PDB entry 6PEF | X-ray diffraction, 2.00 A resolution | chains A and C of the 3 polymer chains in the assembly

Chain A:
Molecule: antibody DF2F-a.01 heavy chain
From: Macaca mulatta
Notes: antibody fragment or engineered binder
Sequence (226 residues; row label = number of the first residue in the row):
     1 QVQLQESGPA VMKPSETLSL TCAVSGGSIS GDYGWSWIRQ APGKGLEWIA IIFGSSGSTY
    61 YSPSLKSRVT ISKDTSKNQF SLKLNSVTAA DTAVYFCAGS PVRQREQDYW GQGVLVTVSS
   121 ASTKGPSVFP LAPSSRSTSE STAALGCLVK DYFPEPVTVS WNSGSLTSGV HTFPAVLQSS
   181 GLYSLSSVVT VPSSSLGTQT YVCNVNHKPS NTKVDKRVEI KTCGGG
Not modelled in the structure: 1, 221-226
Disulfides: C22-C97, C147-C203

Chain C:
Molecule: HIV fusion peptide residue 512-519
Sequence (8 residues; each row starts with the number of its first residue):
   512 AVGIGAVF

Chain A / chain C interface:
Contacting residue pairs - 16 pairs, chain A then chain C:
  S36(A) - G514(C)
  I38(A) - V513(C)  hydrophobic
  I51(A) - G514(C)
  A98(A) - V513(C)  hydrophobic
  G99(A) - V513(C)
  S100(A) - A512(C)  hydrogen bond (side chain-backbone)
  S100(A) - V513(C)
  S100(A) - I515(C)
  P101(A) - I515(C)
  V102(A) - I515(C)
  R105(A) - A512(C)  hydrogen bond (backbone-backbone)
  R105(A) - I515(C)
  Q107(A) - A512(C)  hydrogen bond (backbone-backbone)
  D108(A) - A512(C)  hydrogen bond (side chain-backbone)
  D108(A) - V513(C)  hydrogen bond (side chain-backbone)
  W110(A) - V513(C)  hydrophobic
Other interface residues (no listed pair), chain A (16 interface residues in all): G34, W48, F53, Y60
Other interface residues (no listed pair), chain C (5 interface residues in all): F519

In short:
16 residues of chain A and 5 residues of chain C are in contact; the contacts include 5 hydrogen bonds. Among
the polar pairs are S100(A)-A512(C), D108(A)-A512(C) and D108(A)-V513(C).
Chain A is antibody DF2F-a.01 heavy chain (Macaca mulatta) and chain C is HIV fusion peptide residue 512-519;
the structure, Vaccine-elicited NHP FP-targeting antibody DF2F-a.01 in complex with HIV fusion peptide
(residue 512-519), was determined by X-ray diffraction.
